PDB entry 5OPT | electron microscopy, 4.00 A resolution | chains V and E of the 35 polymer chains in the assembly

Chain V:
Protein: 40S ribosomal protein S14, putative
From: Trypanosoma cruzi (strain CL Brener)
UniProt: Q4D6I5 (Q4D6I5_TRYCC); numbering as in UniProt (aligned over 1-144)
Chain sequence (144 residues; each row starts with the number of its first residue):
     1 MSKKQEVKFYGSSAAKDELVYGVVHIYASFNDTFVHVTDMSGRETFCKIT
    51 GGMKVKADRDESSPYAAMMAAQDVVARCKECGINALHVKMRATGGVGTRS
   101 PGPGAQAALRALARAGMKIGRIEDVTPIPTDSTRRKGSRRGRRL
Unresolved in the structure: 1-8, 144

Chain E:
Molecule: 18S rRNA
From: Trypanosoma cruzi
Sequence (2319 nucleotides; each row starts with the number of its first residue; numbering starts at 0):
     0 UGAUCUGGUUGAUUCUGCCAGUAGUCAUAUGCUUGUUUCAAGGACUUAGC
    50 CAUGCAUGCCUCAGAAUCACUGCAUUGCAGGAAUCUGCGCAUGGCUCAUU
   100 ACAUCAGACGUAAUCUGCCGCAAAAAUCUUGCGGUCUCCGCAACAUUGGA
   150 UAACUUGGCGAAACGCCAAGCUAAUACAUGAACCAACCGGAUGUUCUCUG
   200 UUCCGGCGGCAGGGCAACCUGCUGCCAUGGGACGUCCAGCGAAUGAAUGA
   250 AAGUAAAACCAAUGCCUUCACCGGCAGUAACACUCAGAAGUGUUGAUUCA
   300 AUUCAUUCCGUGCGAAAGCCGGGUUUUUUUAUCCGGCGUCUUUUGACGAA
   350 CAACUGCCCUAUCAGCCAGCGAUGGCCGUGUAGUGGACUGCCAUGGCGUU
   400 GACGGGAGCGGGGGAUUAGGGUUCGAUUCCGGAGAGGGAGCCUGAGAAAU
   450 AGCUACCACUUCUACGGAGGGCAGCAGGCGCGCAAAUUGCCCAAUGUCAA
   500 AAAAAAAAGAUGAGGCAGCGAAAAGAAAUAGAGCCGACAGUGCUUUUGCA
   550 UUGUCGUUUUCAAUGGGGGAUAUUUAAACCCAUCCAAAAUCGAGUAACAA
   600 UUGGAGGACAAGUCUGGUGCCAGCACCCGCGGUAAUUCCAGCUCCAAAAG
   650 CGUAUAUUAAUGCUGUUGCUGUUAAAGGGUUCGUAGUUGAAUUGAGGGCC
   700 UCUAAGGCGCAAUGGUUUAGUCCCAUCCACUUCGGAUUGGUGACCCAUGC
   750 CCUUGUGGUCCGUGAACAGACAUUCAGAAACAAAAAACACGGGAGUGGUA
   800 CCUUUCCUGAUUAUCGCAUGUCAUGCAUGCCAGAGGGCGCCCGUGAUUUU
   850 UUACUGUGACUAAAAAAGUGUGACCAAAGCAGUCAUUCGACUUGAAUUAG
   900 AAAGCAUGGGAUAACAAAGGAGCAGCCUCUGGGCCACCGUUUCGGCUUUU
   950 GUUGGUUUUAAAAGUCCAUUGGAGAUUAUGGGGCAGUGUGACAAGCGGCU
  1000 GGGUGGUUAUUCCACACACACACACACACGCUCCUUUUUUUUGGACGUGU
  1050 UUUGUGUGUGUAUGUGGCACUCGUCGCCUUUGUGGGAAAUCCGUGUGGCA
  1100 CUGUGUUUGAUGUUGUUGGCAGAGACUUCGGUCUUUUGCCUUCGCAUAUU
  1150 UCACACAUGUGUCAUGCCUUCCCUCAACUCACGGCAUCCAGGAAUGAAGG
  1200 AGGGUAGUUCGGGGGAGAACGUACUGGUGCGUCAGAGGUGAAAUUCUUAG
  1250 ACCGCACCAAGACGAACUACAGCGAAGGCAUUCUUCAAGGAUACCUUCCU
  1300 CAAUCAAGAACCAAAGUGUGGGGAUCGAAGAUGAUUAGAGACCAUUGUAG
  1350 UCCACACUGCAAACGAUGACACCCAUGAAUUGGGGAGUUUUUGGUCGUAG
  1400 GCGUGGUCGGGCUUGAUUAUUAUUUUUCAUCCCGUUCCUCGUCUCGCCAA
  1450 UGAAUAUUAAAUUUACGUGCAUAUUCUUUUUGGUCUUCGUUUUUUUACGG
  1500 CGAGGGCCUUUAACGGGAAUAUCCUCAGCACGUUAUCUGACUUCUUCACG
  1550 CGAAAGCUUUGAGGUUACAGUCUCAGGGGGGAGUACGUUCGCAAGAGUGA
  1600 AACUUAAAGAAAUUGACGGAAUGGCACCACAAGACGUGGAGCGUGCGGUU
  1650 UAAUUUGACUCAACACGGGGAACUUUACCAGAUCCGGACAGGGUGAGGAU
  1700 UGACAGAUUGAGUGUUCUUUCUCGAUCCCCUGAAUGGUGGUGCAUGGCCG
  1750 CUUUUGGUCGGUGGAGUGAUUUGUUUGGUUGAUUCCGUCAACGGACGAGA
  1800 UCCAAGCUGCCCAGUAGGAUUCAGAAUUGCCCAUAGGAUAGCAAUCCCUU
  1850 CCGCGGGUUUUACCCAAGGGGGGGCGGUAUUCGCUUGUAUCCUUCUCUGC
  1900 GGGAUUCCUUGUUUUGCGCAAGGUGAGAUUUUGGGCAACAGCAGGUCUGU
  1950 GAUGCUCCUCAAUGUUCUGGGCGACACGCGCACUACAAUGUCAGUGAGAA
  2000 CAAGAAAAACGACUCUUGUCGGACCUACUUGAUCAAAAGAGUGGGAAAAC
  2050 CCCGGAAUCACGUAGACCCACUUGGGACCGAGUAUUGCAAUUAUUGGUCG
  2100 CGCAACGAGGAAUGUCUCGUAGGCGCAGCUCAUCAAACUGUGCCGAUUAC
  2150 GUCCCUGCCAUUUGUACACACCGCCCGUCGUUGUUUCCGAUGAUGGUGCA
  2200 AUACAGGUGAUCGGACAGUCGAGUGCUUCACUUGACCGAAAGUUCACCGA
  2250 UAUUUCUUCAAUAGAGGAAGCAAAAGUCGUAACAAGGUAGCUGUAGGUGA
  2300 ACCUGCAGCUGGAUCAUUU
Unresolved in the structure: 0, 767, 1000-1071, 1090-1164, 1386-1522, 1834-1844
Differences from the reference sequence: conflict C143 (A144 in 320364483), C805 (U806 in 320364483); insertion (2316-2318)

Interface between chain V and chain E:
Residue-residue contacts (93; chain V residue first):
  His25(V) with G1253(E), phosphate contact
  Asn31(V) with G1236(E), phosphate contact; G1237(E), hydrogen bond to the phosphate; U1238(E), hydrogen bond to the phosphate
  Asp32(V) with A1235(E), phosphate contact; G1236(E), phosphate contact
  Phe34(V) with A1235(E), phosphate contact; G1236(E), phosphate contact; C1251(E), sugar contact; C1252(E), sugar contact
  His36(V) with G1230(E), base contact; C1252(E), sugar contact; G1253(E), hydrogen bond to the sugar
  Thr38(V) with G1253(E), sugar contact
  Ser41(V) with C1254(E), sugar contact
  Gly42(V) with G1253(E), hydrogen bond to the base; C1254(E), sugar contact
  Arg43(V) with G1228(E), base contact; C1229(E), base contact; G1230(E), sugar contact; G1253(E), base contact; C1254(E), hydrogen bond to the sugar; A1255(E), hydrogen bond to the sugar
  Glu44(V) with G1230(E), sugar contact
  Thr45(V) with G1230(E), hydrogen bond to the sugar; U1231(E), hydrogen bond to the sugar
  Phe46(V) with U1231(E), phosphate contact
  Cys47(V) with U1231(E), sugar contact
  Lys48(V) with C1251(E), base contact; C1252(E), sugar contact
  Thr50(V) with G1234(E), hydrogen bond to the phosphate; A1235(E), phosphate contact
  Gly52(V) with A1235(E), hydrogen bond to the phosphate
  Met53(V) with A1233(E), sugar contact; G1234(E), phosphate contact
  Lys56(V) with G1234(E), sugar contact
  Asp58(V) with G1237(E), hydrogen bond to the base; U1238(E), base contact; A1241(E), hydrogen bond to the phosphate
  Arg59(V) with U1238(E), base contact; A1240(E), phosphate contact
  Glu61(V) with A1235(E), phosphate contact
  Arg91(V) with G1253(E), salt bridge to the phosphate; C1254(E), salt bridge to the phosphate
  Gly95(V) with A1222(E), sugar contact
  Val96(V) with C1223(E), sugar contact
  Arg99(V) with A1264(E), base contact
  Pro127(V) with A1222(E), sugar contact
  Ile128(V) with U1221(E), hydrogen bond to the sugar; A1264(E), base contact
  Pro129(V) with U1221(E), sugar contact; A1222(E), sugar contact; A1264(E), base contact
  Thr130(V) with G1220(E), hydrogen bond to the sugar; U1221(E), hydrogen bond to the base; A1264(E), sugar contact
  Asp131(V) with G1220(E), base contact; U1221(E), hydrogen bond to the base; C1262(E), hydrogen bond to the sugar; G1263(E), sugar contact; A1264(E), sugar contact
  Ser132(V) with A1222(E), base contact; C1262(E), sugar contact
  Thr133(V) with C1223(E), base contact; G1260(E), base contact; A1323(E), base contact; U1324(E), hydrogen bond to the sugar
  Arg134(V) with U1324(E), hydrogen bond to the sugar; C1325(E), hydrogen bond to the sugar; C2305(E), salt bridge to the phosphate; A2306(E), salt bridge to the phosphate
  Lys136(V) with C1325(E), sugar contact; G1326(E), salt bridge to the phosphate; U1344(E), salt bridge to the phosphate
  Gly137(V) with C1325(E), phosphate contact; G1326(E), phosphate contact
  Ser138(V) with G2304(E), hydrogen bond to the phosphate; C2305(E), phosphate contact
  Arg139(V) with C2305(E), hydrogen bond to the phosphate; A2306(E), hydrogen bond to the base; G2307(E), hydrogen bond to the base
  Arg140(V) with U2303(E), salt bridge to the phosphate; G2304(E), salt bridge to the phosphate
  Arg142(V) with U1238(E), salt bridge to the phosphate; G1239(E), salt bridge to the phosphate; C1341(E), phosphate contact; C1342(E), hydrogen bond to the phosphate; A1343(E), salt bridge to the phosphate
  Arg143(V) with C1341(E), hydrogen bond to the phosphate; C1342(E), salt bridge to the phosphate; U2287(E), hydrogen bond to the base; U2303(E), salt bridge to the phosphate; G2304(E), salt bridge to the phosphate
Also at the interface, not in a pair above, chain V (45 interface residues in all): Ser29, Phe30, Ala57, Arg135, Gly141
Also at the interface, not in a pair above, chain E (46 interface residues in all): C1232, A1242, A1261, A2288, G2289, C2290

In short:
Chain V and chain E form an interface of 45 and 46 residues respectively, with 27 hydrogen bonds and 14 salt
bridges. Polar contacts include Gly42(V)-G1253(E), Asp58(V)-G1237(E) and Thr130(V)-U1221(E).
Chain V is 40S ribosomal protein S14, putative (Trypanosoma cruzi (strain CL Brener)) and chain E is 18S rRNA
(Trypanosoma cruzi); the structure, Structure of KSRP in context of Trypanosoma cruzi 40S, was determined by
electron microscopy, deposited together with 5OSG.
